PDB entry 5SUQ | X-ray diffraction, 6.00 A resolution (low resolution: residue-level contacts below are approximate; hydrogen-bond / salt-bridge calls are withheld) | chains A and C of the 6 polymer chains in the assembly

Chain A (and C):
Name: ATP-dependent RNA helicase SUB2
Source organism: Saccharomyces cerevisiae (strain ATCC 204508 / S288c)
Notes: EC 3.6.4.13; chain C of this document is another copy of the same molecule, construct and numbering; everything in this record applies to it too
UniProtKB: Q07478 (SUB2_YEAST); numbering as in UniProt (aligned over 1-446)
Sequence (446 residues; each row starts with the number of its first residue):
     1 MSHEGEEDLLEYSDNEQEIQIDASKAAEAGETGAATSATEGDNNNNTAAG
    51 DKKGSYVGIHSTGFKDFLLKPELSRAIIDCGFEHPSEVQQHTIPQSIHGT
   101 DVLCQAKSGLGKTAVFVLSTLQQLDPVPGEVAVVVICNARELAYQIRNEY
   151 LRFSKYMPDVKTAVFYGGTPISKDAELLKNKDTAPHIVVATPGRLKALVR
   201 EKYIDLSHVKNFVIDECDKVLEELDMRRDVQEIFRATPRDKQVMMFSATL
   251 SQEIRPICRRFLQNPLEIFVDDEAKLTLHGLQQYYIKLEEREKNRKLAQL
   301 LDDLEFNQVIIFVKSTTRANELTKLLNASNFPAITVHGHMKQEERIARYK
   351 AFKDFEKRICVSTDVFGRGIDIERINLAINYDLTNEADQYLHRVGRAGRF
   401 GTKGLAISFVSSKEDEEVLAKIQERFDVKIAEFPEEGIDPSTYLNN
Unresolved in the structure: 1-61, 271-279, 445-446
Residues lining bound ligands:
  - 12-tungstophosphate (KEG), molecule 1: Asn138, Arg140, Glu141, Tyr166, Gly167, Gly168, Gln342
  - 12-tungstophosphate (KEG), molecule 2: Lys196, Arg200, Asp225, Arg228, Asp229, Glu232
  - 12-tungstophosphate (KEG), molecule 3: Asn320, His337, Gly338, His339, Met340, Lys341, Glu344, Arg348
UniProt features mapped onto this chain:
  - motif: Thr62 to Gln90 (Q motif), Asp215 to Asp218 (DECD box)
  - binding site (ATP): Ala106 to Thr113
  - modified residue: Ser2 (N-acetylserine), Ser13 (Phosphoserine), Ser37 (Phosphoserine), Thr169 (Phosphothreonine)
  - mutagenesis: Asp8 (D8G: No growth at 37 degrees Celsius; when associated with DEL-135), Asp22 (D22G: In SUB2-1; no growth at 16 and 37 degrees Celsius; when associated with G-83; M-142 and T-146), Glu83 (E83G: In SUB2-1; no growth at 16 and 37 degrees Celsius; when associated with G-22; M-142 and T-146), Lys112 (K112N: Lethal), Gln122 (Q122R: In SUB2-201; no growth at 37 degrees Celsius; when associated with G-173 and F-403), Val135 (No growth at 37 degrees Celsius; when associated with G-8), Leu142 (L142M: In SUB2-1; no growth at 16 and 37 degrees Celsius; when associated with G-22; G-83 and T-146), Ile146 (I146T: In SUB2-1; no growth at 16 and 37 degrees Celsius; when associated with G-22; G-83 and M-142), Lys173 (K173G: In SUB2-201; no growth at 37 degrees Celsius; when associated with R-122 and F-403), Asp174 (D174G: In SUB2-100; no growth at 37 degrees Celsius), Asp215 (D215E: Lethal), Cys217 (C217A: Lethal), 3 further mutagenesis entries in UniProt
From the paper describing this entry:
  - mutagenesis - E356A/K357A/R358A: abolished catalytic activity on THO
  - mutagenesis - D66A, L68D: decreased catalytic activity on THO

How chain A and chain C interact:
Pairs across the interface (24):
  Thr316(A) - Lys341(C)
  Thr316(A) - Gln342(C)
  Thr317(A) - Lys341(C)
  Thr317(A) - Glu343(C)
  Asn320(A) - Lys341(C)
  His337(A) - Lys341(C)
  Gly338(A) - Met340(C)
  Gly338(A) - Lys341(C)
  His339(A) - His339(C)
  His339(A) - Met340(C)
  His339(A) - Lys341(C)
  His339(A) - Gln342(C)
  His339(A) - Glu343(C)
  His339(A) - Arg345(C)
  Met340(A) - His339(C)
  Met340(A) - Met340(C)
  Lys341(A) - Thr316(C)
  Lys341(A) - Thr317(C)
  Lys341(A) - His339(C)
  Gln342(A) - His339(C)
  Glu343(A) - His339(C)
  Glu386(A) - Asp225(C)
  Glu386(A) - Arg228(C)
  Glu417(A) - Arg200(C)
Other interface residues (no listed pair), chain A (16 interface residues in all): Arg200, Arg228, Lys413, Glu414
Other interface residues (no listed pair), chain C (19 interface residues in all): Lys196, Ala197, His337, Gly338, Glu344, Glu386, Asp388, Lys421

Summary:
The interface between chain A and chain C involves 16 residues on one side and 19 on the other. Chain A binds
3 copies of 12-tungstophosphate. From the paper: D66A and L68D of chain A reduce catalytic activity on THO;
E356A/K357A/R358A of chain A abolish catalytic activity on THO.
Both chains are ATP-dependent RNA helicase SUB2 (Saccharomyces cerevisiae (strain ATCC 204508 / S288c)). Entry
5SUQ (Crystal structure of the THO-Sub2 complex) was determined by X-ray diffraction, deposited together with
5SUP.
